PDB entry 4ULV | X-ray diffraction, 1.29 A resolution | chains A and B

== Chain A (and B) ==
Protein: Cytochrome C, class II
Source organism: Shewanella frigidimarina
Notes: chain B of this document is another copy of the same molecule, construct and numbering; everything in this record applies to it too
UniProtKB: Q07Z15 (Q07Z15_SHEFN); residues 1-128 here correspond to UniProt positions 22-149 (UniProt number = residue number + 21)
Sequence (128 residues; row label = number of the first residue in the row):
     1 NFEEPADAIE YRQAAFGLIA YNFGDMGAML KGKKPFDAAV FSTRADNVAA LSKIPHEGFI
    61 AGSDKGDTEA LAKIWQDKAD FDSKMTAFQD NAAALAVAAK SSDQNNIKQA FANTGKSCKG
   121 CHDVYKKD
Glycans and other covalent adducts: heme c (HEC) linked to C118, C121
Ion coordination: heme c Fe near H122 (its only coordinating residue here)
Small-molecule neighbours: heme c (HEC): I9, R12, Q13, F16, G17, I19, A20, F23, F59, T68, E69, A70, I74, F81, K84, M85, F88, T114, S117, H122, Y125, K126

== How chain A and chain B interact ==
Pairs across the interface (27):
  N1(A) with Y21(B); D25(B), hydrogen bond; K34(B), hydrogen bond
  F2(A) with Y21(B), hydrophobic
  Y11(A) with L18(B), hydrophobic; Y21(B), hydrophobic; N22(B), hydrogen bond
  A14(A) with A14(B), hydrophobic
  A15(A) with L18(B), hydrophobic
  L18(A) with Y11(B), hydrophobic; A15(B), hydrophobic; L18(B), hydrophobic
  Y21(A) with N1(B), hydrogen bond; F2(B), hydrophobic; Y11(B), hydrophobic; E57(B), hydrogen bond
  N22(A) with Y11(B), hydrogen bond
  D25(A) with N1(B)
  K34(A) with N1(B), hydrogen bond
  R44(A) with N1(B); E57(B), salt bridge
  N47(A) with I54(B)
  A50(A) with A50(B), hydrophobic
  L51(A) with L51(B), hydrophobic
  I54(A) with N47(B)
  E57(A) with Y21(B), hydrogen bond; R44(B), salt bridge
Interface residues without a listed pair, chain B (17 interface residues in all): K53

== Summary ==
16 residues of chain A face 17 of chain B across their interface; the contacts include 8 hydrogen bonds and 2
salt bridges. Polar pairs include R44(A)-E57(B), N1(A)-D25(B) and N1(A)-K34(B). Covalently linked heme c: at
C121(A).
Both chains are Cytochrome C, class II (Shewanella frigidimarina). Entry 4ULV (Cytochrome c prime from
Shewanella frigidimarina) was determined by X-ray diffraction (same publication as 4CX9).
